8JAY - chains C and D of the 16 polymer chains in the assembly; structure by electron microscopy, 4.20 A resolution (low resolution: residue-level contacts below are approximate; hydrogen-bond / salt-bridge calls are withheld).

Chain C:
Protein: Piwi domain-containing protein
Organism: Thermoflavifilum thermophilum
UniProt: A0A1I7NFD7 (A0A1I7NFD7_9BACT); residues 1-507 here = UniProt positions 1-507
Amino-acid sequence (507 residues; each row starts with the number of its first residue):
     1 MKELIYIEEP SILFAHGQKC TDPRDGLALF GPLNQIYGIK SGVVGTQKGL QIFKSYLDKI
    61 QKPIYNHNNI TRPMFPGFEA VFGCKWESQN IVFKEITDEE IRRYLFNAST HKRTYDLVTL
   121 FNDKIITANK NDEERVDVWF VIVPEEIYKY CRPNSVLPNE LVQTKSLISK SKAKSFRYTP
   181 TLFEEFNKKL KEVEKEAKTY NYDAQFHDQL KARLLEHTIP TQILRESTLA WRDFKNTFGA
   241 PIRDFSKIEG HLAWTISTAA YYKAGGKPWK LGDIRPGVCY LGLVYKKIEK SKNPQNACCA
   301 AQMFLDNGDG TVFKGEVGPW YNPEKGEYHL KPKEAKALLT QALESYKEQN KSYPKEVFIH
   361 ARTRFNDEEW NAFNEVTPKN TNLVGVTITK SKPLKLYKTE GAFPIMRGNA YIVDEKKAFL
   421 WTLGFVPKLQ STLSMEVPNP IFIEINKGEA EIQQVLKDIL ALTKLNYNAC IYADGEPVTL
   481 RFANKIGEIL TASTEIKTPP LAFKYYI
Not modelled in the structure: 145-202
What the authors report for this chain:
  - mutagenesis - E133A/R135A/D137A: decreased catalytic activity
  - mutagenesis - Y37A/K40A: abolished catalytic activity

Chain D:
Protein: TIR domain-containing protein
Organism: Thermoflavifilum thermophilum
UniProt: A0A1I7NFG5 (A0A1I7NFG5_9BACT); residues 1-450 here = UniProt positions 1-450
Amino-acid sequence (450 residues; numbered 1 to 450; the number before each row is that of its first residue):
     1 MRNKIFISHA TPEDDDFTRW LSLKLIGLGY EVWCDILFLD KGVDFWSTIE KEIRENTCKF
    61 LIVSSTAGNK REGVLKELAV ATKVKKHLQD DMFIIPLAID ENLSYDDINI EIVRLNAIDF
   121 KKSWAKGLQD LLDAFEKQNV PKKPPDHSKS NLLYQQIFLH DKQAIEKEET YDSNWFPIIS
   181 FPNELRFHRY DWRLPKQFDV RTLAFPAIRY KEYLCTFAWE YDFIHQLPKT ETYNGQESIR
   241 ISTSDILSGR YDTDFIRNYE CQRLIVQLIN KAFELRMKDK NVREYQMSKT FAYWIEKGKL
   301 EKDKFEKIKL VGKQKNKYWH FGISAAGKLY PSPVLMVSSH IIFTMDGINL IKSKSIQHSS
   361 RRKQGKNWWN DKWREKLLAF IRFLSDDQNA IYLNVGSEEK ILISNKPLKF FGKMSYVTPS
   421 EVTLEEESVL ADINNFEEDT EDLDELEDIE
Not modelled in the structure: 423-450
What the authors report for this chain:
  - mutagenesis - R54A, D106A/D107A: decreased catalytic activity

How chain C and chain D interact:
Pairs across the interface (69; chain C residue first):
  Met1(C) - Lys409(D)
  Met1(C) - Phe411(D)
  Lys2(C) - Lys409(D)
  Lys2(C) - Phe410(D)
  Lys2(C) - Phe411(D)
  Glu3(C) - Phe411(D)
  Leu4(C) - Tyr171(D)
  Leu4(C) - Phe410(D)
  Leu4(C) - Phe411(D)
  Tyr6(C) - Met414(D)
  His16(C) - His147(D)
  Gln18(C) - His147(D)
  Gln18(C) - Ser148(D)
  Gln18(C) - Asn151(D)
  Lys19(C) - Asn151(D)
  Asp25(C) - Tyr154(D)
  Ala28(C) - Lys24(D)
  Leu29(C) - Lys24(D)
  Phe30(C) - Asn151(D)
  Lys62(C) - Lys121(D)
  Lys62(C) - Lys122(D)
  Pro63(C) - Trp124(D)
  Tyr65(C) - Asp16(D)
  Met74(C) - Asp16(D)
  Pro76(C) - Trp124(D)
  Glu79(C) - Ala125(D)
  Pro393(C) - Trp175(D)
  Lys395(C) - Asn174(D)
  Leu396(C) - Asp172(D)
  Tyr397(C) - Tyr171(D)
  Tyr397(C) - Asp172(D)
  Tyr397(C) - Arg374(D)
  Tyr397(C) - Leu377(D)
  Lys398(C) - Glu169(D)
  Lys398(C) - Thr170(D)
  Lys398(C) - Tyr171(D)
  Lys398(C) - Asn370(D)
  Lys398(C) - Arg374(D)
  Thr399(C) - Thr170(D)
  Thr399(C) - Tyr171(D)
  Thr399(C) - Asp172(D)
  Thr399(C) - Arg374(D)
  Glu400(C) - Glu169(D)
  Glu400(C) - Thr170(D)
  Gly401(C) - Asp371(D)
  Gly401(C) - Arg374(D)
  Ala402(C) - Asp371(D)
  Phe403(C) - Asn370(D)
  Phe403(C) - Tyr416(D)
  Phe403(C) - Ser420(D)
  Phe403(C) - Val422(D)
  Pro404(C) - Asn370(D)
  Ile405(C) - Tyr171(D)
  Met406(C) - Met414(D)
  Met406(C) - Tyr416(D)
  Asn409(C) - Tyr171(D)
  Tyr411(C) - Phe410(D)
  Lys417(C) - Tyr330(D)
  Phe425(C) - Tyr416(D)
  Pro427(C) - Lys162(D)
  Pro427(C) - Gln163(D)
  Lys428(C) - Lys162(D)
  Thr432(C) - Trp369(D)
  Met435(C) - Lys366(D)
  Met435(C) - Trp369(D)
  Glu436(C) - Arg362(D)
  Glu436(C) - Gly365(D)
  Glu436(C) - Trp368(D)
  Glu436(C) - Trp373(D)
Also at the interface, not in a pair above, chain C (46 interface residues in all): Gln61, Asn69, Ala80, Leu394, Gln430, Val437
Also at the interface, not in a pair above, chain D (45 interface residues in all): Trp20, Leu23, Ser150, Asp161, Ala164, Ser173, Met336, Lys413, Ser415

Overview:
Chain C and chain D form an interface of 46 and 45 residues respectively. From the paper: R54A and D106A/D107A
of chain D reduce catalytic activity; E133A/R135A/D137A of chain C reduce catalytic activity.
Chain C is Piwi domain-containing protein and chain D is TIR domain-containing protein, both from
Thermoflavifilum thermophilum; the structure, CrtSPARTA Octamer bound with guide-target, was determined by
electron microscopy, deposited together with 8J84, 8J8H, 8J9G and 8J9P.
